Entry 6HWM (X-ray diffraction, 2.70 A resolution); this record covers chains C and D of the 7 polymer chains in the assembly.

# Chain C (and D)
Protein: ATP-dependent Clp protease proteolytic subunit
Source organism: Thermus thermophilus
Notes: EC 3.4.21.92; chain D of this document is another copy of the same molecule, construct and numbering; everything in this record applies to it too
UniProtKB: Q5SKM8 (CLPP_THET8); residues 1-194 here = UniProt positions 1-194
Chain sequence (204 residues; numbered 1 to 204; the number before each row is that of its first residue):
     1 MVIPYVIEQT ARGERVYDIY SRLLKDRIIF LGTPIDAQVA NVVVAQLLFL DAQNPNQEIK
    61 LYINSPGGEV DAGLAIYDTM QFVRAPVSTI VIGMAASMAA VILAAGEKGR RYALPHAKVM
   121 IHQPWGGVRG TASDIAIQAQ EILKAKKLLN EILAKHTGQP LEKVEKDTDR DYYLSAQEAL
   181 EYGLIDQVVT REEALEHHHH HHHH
Disordered / not traced: 1, 8-16, 194-204 (chain D: 1, 9-16, 194-204)
Covalent attachments: bortezomib (BO2) linked to Ser-97
Construct notes: expression tag (195-204)
Residues lining bound ligands: bortezomib (BO2; N-[(1R)-1-(dihydroxyboryl)-3-methylbutyl]-N-(pyrazin-2-ylcarbonyl)-L-phenylalaninamide): Pro-66, Gly-67, Gly-68, Glu-69, Val-70, Asp-71, Met-98, Val-101, His-122, Gln-123, Pro-124, Trp-125, Gly-126, Ile-142, Leu-149
Reported in the primary citation:
  - mutagenesis - S97A: abolished binding to bortezomib
  - binding site for bortezomib: Gly-68, Val-70, Ser-97, Trp-125
  - catalytic residues: Ser-97

# Chain C / chain D interface
Pairs across the interface (47):
  Tyr-17(C) / Ile-7(D)
  Ser-21(C) / Pro-4(D)
  Ser-21(C) / Tyr-5(D)  hydrogen bond (side chain-backbone)
  Ala-37(C) / Asn-64(D)
  Asn-41(C) / Tyr-20(D)
  Asn-41(C) / Gly-32(D)  hydrogen bond (side chain-backbone)
  Asn-41(C) / Asn-64(D)  hydrogen bond
  Val-42(C) / Ile-3(D)  hydrophobic
  Val-42(C) / Pro-4(D)
  Val-42(C) / Ile-19(D)  hydrophobic
  Val-42(C) / Tyr-20(D)  hydrogen bond (backbone-side chain)
  Val-44(C) / Ile-92(D)  hydrophobic
  Ala-45(C) / Leu-23(D)  hydrophobic
  Ala-45(C) / Phe-30(D)  hydrophobic
  Gln-46(C) / Pro-4(D)
  Leu-48(C) / Tyr-62(D)
  Phe-49(C) / Val-6(D)  hydrophobic
  Phe-49(C) / Arg-22(D)
  Asp-51(C) / Glu-192(D)
  Asp-71(C) / Gly-93(D)
  Asp-71(C) / Lys-118(D)  salt bridge
  Leu-74(C) / His-116(D)
  Ala-75(C) / Gly-93(D)
  Tyr-77(C) / His-116(D)
  Asp-78(C) / Leu-114(D)
  Asp-78(C) / Pro-115(D)
  Asp-78(C) / His-116(D)  salt bridge
  Asp-78(C) / Ala-117(D)
  Thr-79(C) / Leu-114(D)
  Gln-81(C) / Thr-190(D)
  Gln-81(C) / Arg-191(D)  hydrogen bond (backbone-side chain)
  Phe-82(C) / Val-189(D)  hydrophobic
  Phe-82(C) / Thr-190(D)
  Phe-82(C) / Arg-191(D)
  Phe-82(C) / Glu-192(D)  hydrogen bond (backbone-backbone)
  Val-83(C) / Glu-192(D)
  Arg-84(C) / Glu-192(D)  hydrogen bond (backbone-side chain)
  Thr-131(C) / Arg-170(D)
  Ser-133(C) / Arg-170(D)
  Asp-134(C) / Arg-170(D)  salt bridge
  Ile-137(C) / Arg-170(D)
  Ile-137(C) / Asp-171(D)
  Ile-137(C) / Tyr-173(D)  hydrophobic
  Gln-138(C) / Asp-171(D)  hydrogen bond
  Glu-141(C) / Tyr-173(D)
  Leu-148(C) / His-116(D)
  Ile-152(C) / His-116(D)
Interface residues without a listed pair, chain C (34 interface residues in all): Asp-18, Leu-24, Gln-38, Gln-53, Ala-85
Interface residues without a listed pair, chain D (28 interface residues in all): Met-94

# In short
The interface between chain C and chain D involves 34 residues on one side and 28 on the other, with 8
hydrogen bonds and 3 salt bridges. Polar pairs include Asp-71(C)/Lys-118(D), Asp-78(C)/His-116(D) and
Asp-134(C)/Arg-170(D). Covalently linked bortezomib: at Ser-97(C). From the paper: the catalytic residue
Ser-97(C); S97A of chain C abolishes binding to bortezomib.
Chain C and chain D are both ATP-dependent Clp protease proteolytic subunit (Thermus thermophilus); the
structure, Structure of Thermus thermophilus ClpP in complex with bortezomib, was determined by X-ray
diffraction together with 6HWN from the same study.
